PDB entry 8H0V | electron microscopy, 3.80 A resolution | chains N and e of the 24 polymer chains in the assembly

# Chain N
Molecule: 261-nt DNA strand
Sequence (261 nucleotides; numbered -163 to 97; the number before each row is that of its first residue; numbers below 1 keep their minus sign (DT-163 is residue -163)):
  -163 TTCTTAAATACCAAATTAGCTCTCATTCCGGACGTGTTTGTCCTCTGCCT
  -113 TTAAAGCAATAGGAGCTTACGGTCCACTTGTGTTTGGTGTGTTTGGGAAT
   -63 CCGGTGCCGAGGCCGCTCAATTGGTCGTAGACAGCTCTAGCACCGCTTAA
   -13 ACGCACGTACGCGCTGTCCCCCGCGTTTTAACCGCCAAGGGGATTACTCC
    37 CTAGTCTCCAGGCACGTGTCAGATATATACATCCAGGCCTTGTGTCGCGA
    87 AATTCATAGAT
Not modelled in the structure: -163 to -116, -104 to -96, 95-97

# Chain e
Protein: Histone H3.1
From: Homo sapiens
Reference sequence: P68431 (H31_HUMAN); residues 1-135 here correspond to UniProt positions 2-136 (UniProt number = residue number + 1)
Amino-acid sequence (139 residues; row label = number of the first residue in the row; numbers below 1 keep their minus sign (Gly-3 is residue -3)):
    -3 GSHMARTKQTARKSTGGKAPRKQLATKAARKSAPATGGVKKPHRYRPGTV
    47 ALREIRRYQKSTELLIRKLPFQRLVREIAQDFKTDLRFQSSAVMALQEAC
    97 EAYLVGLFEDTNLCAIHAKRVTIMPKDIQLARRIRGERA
Not modelled in the structure: -3 to 38
Differences from the reference sequence: expression tag (-3 to 0)
Swiss-Prot annotation at these positions:
  - modified residue: Arg2 (Asymmetric dimethylarginine), Thr3 (Phosphothreonine), Lys4 (Allysine), Gln5 (5-glutamyl dopamine), Thr6 (Phosphothreonine), Arg8 (Citrulline), Lys9 (N6,N6,N6-trimethyllysine), Ser10 (ADP-ribosylserine), Thr11 (Phosphothreonine), Lys14 (N6-(2-hydroxyisobutyryl)lysine), Arg17 (Asymmetric dimethylarginine), Lys18 (N6-(2-hydroxyisobutyryl)lysine), Lys23 (N6-(2-hydroxyisobutyryl)lysine), Arg26 (Citrulline), Lys27 (N6,N6,N6-trimethyllysine), Ser28 (ADP-ribosylserine), Lys36 (N6,N6,N6-trimethyllysine), Lys37 (N6-methyllysine), Tyr41 (Phosphotyrosine), Lys56 (N6,N6,N6-trimethyllysine) and 8 more in UniProt
  - lipidation: Lys18 (N6-decanoyllysine)

# How chain N and chain e interact
Residue-residue contacts (25; chain N residue first):
  DG-67(N) - His39(e)  phosphate contact
  DG-67(N) - Tyr41(e)  hydrogen bond to the phosphate
  DA-66(N) - Tyr41(e)  sugar contact
  DA-65(N) - Arg53(e)  salt bridge to the phosphate
  DT-64(N) - Lys56(e)  salt bridge to the phosphate
  DC8(N) - Arg40(e)  base contact
  DC8(N) - Gly44(e)  phosphate contact
  DG9(N) - Arg40(e)  hydrogen bond to the base
  DG9(N) - Tyr41(e)  sugar contact
  DG9(N) - Pro43(e)  sugar contact
  DG9(N) - Gly44(e)  hydrogen bond to the phosphate
  DG9(N) - Thr45(e)  phosphate contact
  DG9(N) - Val46(e)  hydrogen bond to the phosphate
  DG9(N) - Ala47(e)  hydrogen bond to the phosphate
  DC10(N) - His39(e)  phosphate contact
  DC10(N) - Arg40(e)  phosphate contact
  DC10(N) - Tyr41(e)  hydrogen bond to the phosphate
  DC10(N) - Val46(e)  phosphate contact
  DA17(N) - Arg63(e)  phosphate contact
  DA17(N) - Leu65(e)  sugar contact
  DA17(N) - Pro66(e)  phosphate contact
  DA17(N) - Arg69(e)  salt bridge to the phosphate
  DC18(N) - Arg63(e)  phosphate contact
  DC18(N) - Lys64(e)  hydrogen bond to the phosphate
  DC18(N) - Leu65(e)  hydrogen bond to the phosphate
Also at the interface, not in a pair above, chain N (15 interface residues in all): DG-68, DC-2, DA16, DG25, DG26, DG27
Also at the interface, not in a pair above, chain e (19 interface residues in all): Arg42, Arg49, Arg83, Lys115

# Overview
Chain N and chain e form an interface of 15 and 19 residues respectively; the contacts include 8 hydrogen
bonds and 3 salt bridges. Among the polar pairs are DG9(N)-Arg40(e), DG-67(N)-Tyr41(e) and DG9(N)-Gly44(e).
Here chain N is a 261-nt DNA strand and chain e is Histone H3.1 (Homo sapiens). Entry 8H0V (RNA polymerase II
transcribing a chromatosome (type I)) was determined by electron microscopy, deposited together with 8H0W.
